7PAL - chains H and 5 of the 56 polymer chains in the assembly; structure by electron microscopy, 4.70 A resolution (low resolution: residue-level contacts below are approximate; hydrogen-bond / salt-bridge calls are withheld).

Chain H:
Protein: 30S ribosomal protein S9
Source organism: Mycoplasmoides pneumoniae M129
Reference sequence: P75179 (RS9_MYCPN); residue numbers follow UniProt; this construct covers 1-132
Chain sequence (132 residues; row label = number of the first residue in the row):
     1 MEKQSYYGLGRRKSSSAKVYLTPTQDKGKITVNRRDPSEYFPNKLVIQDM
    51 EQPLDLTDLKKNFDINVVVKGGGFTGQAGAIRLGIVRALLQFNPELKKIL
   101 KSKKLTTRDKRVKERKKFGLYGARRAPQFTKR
Unresolved in the structure: 1-3, 132

Chain 5:
Molecule: 16S ribosomal RNA
Source organism: Mycoplasma pneumoniae M129
Sequence (1520 nucleotides; numbered 1 to 1520; the number before each row is that of its first residue):
     1 UUUUUCUGAGAGUUUGAUCCUGGCUCAGGAUUAACGCUGGCGGCAUGCCU
    51 AAUACAUGCAAGUCGAUCGAAAGUAGUAAUACUUUAGAGGCGAACGGGUG
   101 AGUAACACGUAUCCAAUCUACCUUAUAAUGGGGGAUAACUAGUUGAAAGA
   151 CUAGCUAAUACCGCAUAAGAACUUUGGUUCGCAUGAAUCAAAGUUGAAAG
   201 GACCUGCAAGGGUUCGUUAUUUGAUGAGGGUGCGCCAUAUCAGCUAGUUG
   251 GUGGGGUAACGGCCUACCAAGGCAAUGACGUGUAGCUAUGCUGAGAAGUA
   301 GAAUAGCCACAAUGGGACUGAGACACGGCCCAUACUCCUACGGGAGGCAG
   351 CAGUAGGGAAUUUUUCACAAUGAGCGAAAGCUUGAUGGAGCAAUGCCGCG
   401 UGAACGAUGAAGGUCUUUAAGAUUGUAAAGUUCUUUUAUUUGGGAAGAAU
   451 GACUUUAGCAGGUAAUGGCUAGAGUUUGACUGUACCAUUUUGAAUAAGUG
   501 ACGACUAACUAUGUGCCAGCAGUCGCGGUAAUACAUAGGUCGCAAGCGUU
   551 AUCCGGAUUUAUUGGGCGUAAAGCAAGCGCAGGCGGAUUGAAAAGUCUGG
   601 UGUUAAAGGCAGCUGCUUAACAGUUGUAUGCAUUGGAAACUAUUAAUCUA
   651 GAGUGUGGUAGGGAGUUUUGGAAUUUCAUGUGGAGCGGUGAAAUGCGUAG
   701 AUAUAUGAAGGAACACCAGUGGCGAAGGCGAAAACUUAGGCCAUUACUGA
   751 CGCUUAGGCUUGAAAGUGUGGGGAGCAAAUAGGAUUAGAUACCCUAGUAG
   801 UCCACACCGUAAACGAUAGAUACUAGCUGUCGGGGCGAUCCCCUCGGUAG
   851 UGAAGUUAACACAUUAAGUAUCUCGCCUGGGUAGUACAUUCGCAAGAAUG
   901 AAACUCAAACGGAAUUGACGGGGACCCGCACAAGUGGUGGAGCAUGUUGC
   951 UUAAUUCGACGGUACACGAAAAACCUUACCUAGACUUGACAUCCUUGGCA
  1001 AAGUUAUGGAAACAUAAUGGAGGUUAACCGAGUGACAGGUGGUGCAUGGU
  1051 UGUCGUCAGCUCGUGUCGUGAGAUGUUGGGUUAAGUCCCGCAACGAGCGC
  1101 AACCCUUAUCGUUAGUUACAUUGUCUAGCGAGACUGCUAAUGCAAAUUGG
  1151 AGGAAGGAAGGGAUGACGUCAAAUCAUCAUGCCCCUUAUGUCUAGGGCUG
  1201 CAAACGUGCUACAAUGGCCAAUACAAACAGUCGCCAGCUUGUAAAAGUGA
  1251 GCAAAUCUGUAAAGUUGGUCUCAGUUCGGAUUGAGGGCUGCAAUUCGUCC
  1301 UCAUGAAGUCGGAAUCACUAGUAAUCGCGAAUCAGCUAUGUCGCGGUGAA
  1351 UACGUUCUCGGGUCUUGUACACACCGCCCGUCAAACUAUGAAAGCUGGUA
  1401 AUAUUUAAAAACGUGUUGCUAACCAUUAGGAAGCGCAUGUCAAGGAUAGC
  1451 ACCGGUGAUUGGAGUUAAGUCGUAACAAGGUACCCCUACGAGAACGUGGG
  1501 GGUGGAUCACCUCCUUUCUA
Unresolved in the structure: 1-4, 181-184, 1020-1027, 1510-1520

How chain H and chain 5 interact:
Residue-residue contacts (96):
  Tyr-7(H) / G1123(5)
  Tyr-7(H) / U1124(5)
  Leu-9(H) / C1110(5)
  Arg-11(H) / A1108(5)
  Arg-11(H) / U1109(5)
  Arg-11(H) / C1125(5)
  Arg-12(H) / G1321(5)
  Lys-13(H) / G1321(5)
  Lys-13(H) / G1346(5)
  Lys-13(H) / U1347(5)
  Lys-13(H) / G1348(5)
  Ser-14(H) / G1345(5)
  Ser-14(H) / G1346(5)
  Ser-16(H) / U1124(5)
  Ser-16(H) / C1125(5)
  Lys-18(H) / A1120(5)
  Lys-18(H) / U1122(5)
  Tyr-20(H) / U1122(5)
  Tyr-20(H) / G1123(5)
  Thr-31(H) / U1121(5)
  Asn-33(H) / U1121(5)
  Arg-34(H) / U1121(5)
  Tyr-40(H) / A1223(5)
  Tyr-40(H) / C1224(5)
  Pro-42(H) / G1264(5)
  Lys-44(H) / U1265(5)
  Leu-45(H) / G1348(5)
  Asn-66(H) / U1121(5)
  Lys-70(H) / C1119(5)
  Lys-70(H) / A1120(5)
  Lys-70(H) / A1225(5)
  Gly-71(H) / A1225(5)
  Gly-72(H) / C1224(5)
  Gly-72(H) / A1225(5)
  Gly-73(H) / C1224(5)
  Gly-73(H) / G1346(5)
  Phe-74(H) / A1263(5)
  Phe-74(H) / U1347(5)
  Thr-75(H) / U1347(5)
  Thr-75(H) / G1348(5)
  Gly-76(H) / U1347(5)
  Gln-77(H) / C1224(5)
  Lys-101(H) / G1152(5)
  Lys-101(H) / G1153(5)
  Thr-106(H) / A1154(5)
  Thr-107(H) / A1154(5)
  Thr-107(H) / A1155(5)
  Arg-108(H) / A1108(5)
  Lys-110(H) / A1108(5)
  Lys-110(H) / A1154(5)
  Lys-110(H) / A1155(5)
  Arg-111(H) / A1320(5)
  Arg-111(H) / G1321(5)
  Val-112(H) / G1321(5)
  Lys-113(H) / G1321(5)
  Lys-113(H) / U1322(5)
  Lys-113(H) / G1345(5)
  Lys-113(H) / G1346(5)
  Lys-113(H) / G1348(5)
  Glu-114(H) / G1160(5)
  Glu-114(H) / G1161(5)
  Glu-114(H) / U1322(5)
  Glu-114(H) / C1344(5)
  Arg-115(H) / G1343(5)
  Arg-115(H) / C1344(5)
  Lys-116(H) / C1342(5)
  Lys-116(H) / G1343(5)
  Lys-116(H) / C1344(5)
  Lys-117(H) / G1161(5)
  Lys-117(H) / G1162(5)
  Phe-118(H) / A1163(5)
  Phe-118(H) / G1343(5)
  Gly-119(H) / C1342(5)
  Leu-120(H) / C1342(5)
  Tyr-121(H) / U1341(5)
  Gly-122(H) / A1323(5)
  Ala-123(H) / A1323(5)
  Arg-124(H) / A1317(5)
  Arg-124(H) / C1318(5)
  Arg-124(H) / U1319(5)
  Arg-124(H) / U1322(5)
  Arg-124(H) / A1323(5)
  Arg-125(H) / A1317(5)
  Arg-125(H) / A1323(5)
  Arg-125(H) / A1324(5)
  Ala-126(H) / A1317(5)
  Gln-128(H) / G937(5)
  Gln-128(H) / U1207(5)
  Gln-128(H) / G1208(5)
  Gln-128(H) / C1316(5)
  Phe-129(H) / G962(5)
  Phe-129(H) / U963(5)
  Phe-129(H) / C1316(5)
  Phe-129(H) / A1317(5)
  Thr-130(H) / G1206(5)
  Thr-130(H) / U1207(5)
Interface residues without a listed pair, chain H (59 interface residues in all): Val-32, Val-67, Val-68, Arg-87, Lys-97, Lys-98, Lys-104, Asp-109, Pro-127, Lys-131
Interface residues without a listed pair, chain 5 (54 interface residues in all): U938, G961, C965, A1151, A1159, C1209, G1340

Overview:
59 residues of chain H face 54 of chain 5 across their interface.
Chain H is 30S ribosomal protein S9 (Mycoplasmoides pneumoniae M129) and chain 5 is 16S ribosomal RNA
(Mycoplasma pneumoniae M129); the structure, 70S ribosome with A- and P-site tRNAs in Mycoplasma pneumoniae
cells, was determined by electron microscopy (same publication as 7OOC, 7OOD, 7P6Z, 7PAH, 7PAI, 7PAJ and 23
further entries).
